8K65 - chains A and C of the 3 polymer chains in the assembly; structure by X-ray diffraction, 2.00 A resolution.

# Chain A
Name: Cytochrome c oxidase subunit 1
Source organism: Thermus thermophilus HB8
Notes: EC 7.1.1.9
UniProtKB: Q5SJ79 (COX1_THET8); numbering as in UniProt (aligned over 2-562)
Chain sequence (569 residues; row label = number of the first residue in the row; numbers below 1 keep their minus sign (Met-6 is residue -6)):
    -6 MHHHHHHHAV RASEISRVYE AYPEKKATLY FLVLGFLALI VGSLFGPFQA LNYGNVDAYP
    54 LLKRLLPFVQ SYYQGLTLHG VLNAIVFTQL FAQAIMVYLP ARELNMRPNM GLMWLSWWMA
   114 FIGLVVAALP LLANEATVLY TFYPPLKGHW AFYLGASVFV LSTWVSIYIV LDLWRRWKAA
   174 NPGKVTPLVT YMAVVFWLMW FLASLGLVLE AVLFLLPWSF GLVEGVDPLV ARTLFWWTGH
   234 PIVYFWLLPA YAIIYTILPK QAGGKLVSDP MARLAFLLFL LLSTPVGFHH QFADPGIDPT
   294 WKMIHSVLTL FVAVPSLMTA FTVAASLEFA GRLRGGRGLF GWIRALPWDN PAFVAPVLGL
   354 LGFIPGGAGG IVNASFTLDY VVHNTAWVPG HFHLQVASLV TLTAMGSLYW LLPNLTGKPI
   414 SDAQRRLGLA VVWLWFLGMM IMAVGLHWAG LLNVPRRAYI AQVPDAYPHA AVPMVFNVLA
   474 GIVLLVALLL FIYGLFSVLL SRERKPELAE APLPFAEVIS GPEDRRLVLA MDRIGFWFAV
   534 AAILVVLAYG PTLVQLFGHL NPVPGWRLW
Unresolved in the structure: -6 to 8
Differences from the reference sequence: initiating methionine (-6); expression tag (-5 to 1)
Metal / ion sites: heme Fe: His72, His386; Cu ion: His233, His282, His283 (together with carbon monoxide); heme-as Fe near His384 (its only coordinating residue here)
Small-molecule neighbours:
  - carbon monoxide (CMO): His233, Val236, His282, His283, His384
  - heme-as (HAS): Tyr133, Trp229, Val236, Tyr237, Trp239, Leu240, Tyr244, His282, His283, Thr302, Ala306, Ser309, Leu310, Thr312, Ala313, Val316, Ala317, Leu320, Trp335, Val350, Leu353, Leu354, Phe356, Ile357, Gly360, Gly363, Ile364, Asn366, Ala367, Asp372, His376, Asn377, Val381, His384, Phe385, Gln388, Val389, Val393, Arg449
  - heme (HEM): Leu32, Ser36, Gly39, Pro40, Gln42, Ala43, Tyr46, Tyr65, Leu69, His72, Gly73, Asn76, Ala77, Phe80, Thr81, Leu132, Tyr133, Pro382, Phe385, His386, Val389, Ala390, Thr394, Trp428, Met432, Met435, Arg449, Arg450, Ala451, Leu477
Curated features (UniProtKB/Swiss-Prot):
  - binding site (Fe(II)-heme a): His72, His386
  - binding site (Cu cation): His233, Tyr237, His282, His283
  - binding site (heme a3): His384
  - cross-link: His233 to Tyr237 (1'-histidyl-3'-tyrosine (His-Tyr))
What the authors report for this chain:
  - binding site for heme-as: Val305, Ser309

# Chain C
Name: Cytochrome c oxidase polypeptide 2A
Source organism: Thermus thermophilus HB8
Notes: EC 7.1.1.9
UniProtKB: P82543 (COXA_THET8); numbering as in UniProt (aligned over 1-34)
Chain sequence (34 residues; numbered 1 to 34; the number before each row is that of its first residue):
     1 MEEKPKGALA VILVLTLTIL VFWLGVYAVF FARG
Unresolved in the structure: 1-3
Curated features (UniProtKB/Swiss-Prot):
  - modified residue: Met1 (N-formylmethionine)

# How chain A and chain C interact
Pairs across the interface (35; chain A residue first):
  Leu310(A) with Ile19(C), hydrophobic
  Ala313(A) with Leu15(C), hydrophobic
  Phe314(A) with Pro5(C), hydrophobic
  Ala317(A) with Ala8(C)
  Ala318(A) with Ala8(C)
  Glu321(A) with Pro5(C); Lys6(C), hydrogen bond (side chain-backbone); Gly7(C), hydrogen bond (side chain-backbone); Ala8(C), hydrogen bond (side chain-backbone)
  Arg325(A) with Lys6(C)
  Gly331(A) with Lys6(C)
  Leu332(A) with Ala10(C), hydrophobic
  Trp335(A) with Gly7(C)
  Ile357(A) with Leu15(C), hydrophobic; Thr18(C)
  Pro358(A) with Thr18(C); Phe22(C)
  Ala361(A) with Thr18(C); Ile19(C), hydrophobic; Phe22(C), hydrophobic
  Gly362(A) with Phe22(C)
  Ile364(A) with Trp23(C)
  Val365(A) with Phe22(C); Trp23(C), hydrophobic; Val26(C), hydrophobic
  Ser368(A) with Trp23(C), hydrogen bond
  Thr370(A) with Phe30(C)
  Leu371(A) with Trp23(C); Tyr27(C), hydrophobic
  Val374(A) with Val29(C), hydrophobic; Phe30(C), hydrophobic; Arg33(C)
  Trp380(A) with Phe22(C), hydrophobic
  Leu444(A) with Arg33(C), hydrogen bond (backbone-side chain)
  Asn446(A) with Arg33(C)
Other interface residues (no listed pair), chain A (25 interface residues in all): Phe333, His440
Other interface residues (no listed pair), chain C (19 interface residues in all): Lys4, Leu9, Val11, Ile12

# In short
The interface between chain A and chain C involves 25 residues on one side and 19 on the other, with 5
hydrogen bonds. Polar contacts include Glu321(A)-Lys6(C), Glu321(A)-Gly7(C) and Glu321(A)-Ala8(C). Bound to
chain A: heme, heme-as and carbon monoxide. From the paper: a binding site for heme-as at Val305(A) and
Ser309(A).
Here chain A is Cytochrome c oxidase subunit 1 and chain C is Cytochrome c oxidase polypeptide 2A, both from
Thermus thermophilus HB8. Entry 8K65 (Serial femtosecond crystallography structure of CO bound ba3- type
cytochrome c oxidase without pump laser irradiation) was determined by X-ray diffraction, deposited together
with 8K6Y and 8AJZ.
